PDB entry 7H1V | X-ray diffraction, 1.36 A resolution | chains A and B

Chain A:
Molecule: Serine protease subunit NS2B
Organism: Zika virus
UniProtKB: Q32ZE1 (POLG_ZIKV); residues 46-89 here correspond to UniProt positions 1414-1457 (UniProt number = residue number + 1368)
Sequence (46 residues; row label = number of the first residue in the row):
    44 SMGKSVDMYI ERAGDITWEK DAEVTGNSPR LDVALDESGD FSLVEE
Disordered / not traced: 44-49, 89
Sequence notes: expression tag (44-45)

Chain B:
Molecule: Serine protease NS3
Organism: Zika virus
Notes: EC 3.4.21.91, 3.6.1.15, 3.6.4.13
UniProtKB: Q32ZE1 (POLG_ZIKV); residues 11-177 here correspond to UniProt positions 1509-1675 (UniProt number = residue number + 1498)
Sequence (168 residues; each row starts with the number of its first residue):
    10 MKEVKKGETT DGVYRVMTRR LLGSTQVGVG VMQEGVFHTM WHVTKGAALR SGEGRLDPYW
    70 GDVKQDLVSY CGPWKLDAAW DGLSEVQLLA VPPGERAKNI QTLPGIFKTK DGDIGAVALD
   130 YPAGTSGSPI LDKCGRVIGL YGNGVVIKNG SYVSAITQGK REEETPVE
Disordered / not traced: 10-15, 172-177
Sequence notes: initiating methionine (10); conflict Lys107 (Arg1605 in Q32ZE1)
Residues lining bound ligands: 1-(pyridin-2-yl)piperidin-4-one (A1AJS): Asp129, Tyr130, Pro131, Ala132, Thr134, Ser135, Tyr150, Gly151, Val155, Tyr161
UniProt features mapped onto this chain:
  - active site (Charge relay system): His51, Asp75, Ser135

Chain A / chain B interface:
Residue-residue contacts (97; chain A residue first):
  Asp50(A) - Arg59(B)  salt bridge
  Met51(A) - Met26(B)
  Met51(A) - Val52(B)
  Met51(A) - Thr53(B)
  Met51(A) - Leu58(B)
  Met51(A) - Arg59(B)  hydrogen bond (backbone-backbone)
  Tyr52(A) - Arg24(B)
  Tyr52(A) - Val25(B)
  Tyr52(A) - Met26(B)  hydrogen bond (backbone-backbone)
  Tyr52(A) - Arg28(B)  hydrogen bond
  Tyr52(A) - Ser33(B)
  Tyr52(A) - Arg59(B)
  Ile53(A) - Tyr23(B)  hydrophobic
  Ile53(A) - Arg24(B)
  Ile53(A) - Met41(B)  hydrophobic
  Ile53(A) - Phe46(B)  hydrophobic
  Ile53(A) - Arg59(B)  hydrogen bond (backbone-backbone)
  Ile53(A) - Ser60(B)
  Ile53(A) - Leu65(B)  hydrophobic
  Glu54(A) - Tyr23(B)
  Glu54(A) - Arg24(B)  hydrogen bond (backbone-backbone)
  Arg55(A) - Glu17(B)
  Arg55(A) - Thr19(B)
  Arg55(A) - Asp20(B)  hydrogen bond (side chain-backbone)
  Arg55(A) - Gly21(B)
  Arg55(A) - Val22(B)
  Arg55(A) - Tyr23(B)
  Ala56(A) - Val22(B)  hydrogen bond (backbone-backbone)
  Ala56(A) - Val100(B)  hydrophobic
  Ala56(A) - Ala106(B)
  Gly57(A) - Gly21(B)
  Gly57(A) - Val22(B)  hydrogen bond (backbone-backbone)
  Asp58(A) - Leu98(B)
  Ile59(A) - Gly21(B)
  Ile59(A) - Val22(B)
  Ile59(A) - Val40(B)  hydrophobic
  Ile59(A) - Leu98(B)  hydrophobic
  Ile59(A) - Leu140(B)  hydrophobic
  Ile59(A) - Gly144(B)
  Ile59(A) - Val146(B)  hydrophobic
  Thr60(A) - Asn108(B)  hydrogen bond (backbone-side chain)
  Thr60(A) - Leu140(B)
  Trp61(A) - Glu94(B)
  Trp61(A) - Val95(B)
  Trp61(A) - Gln96(B)
  Trp61(A) - Gln110(B)
  Trp61(A) - Leu140(B)
  Trp61(A) - Asp141(B)
  Trp61(A) - Lys142(B)
  Glu62(A) - Gln96(B)  hydrogen bond (backbone-side chain)
  Glu62(A) - Asn108(B)
  Ala65(A) - Gln96(B)
  Ala65(A) - Asn108(B)
  Glu66(A) - Ile109(B)
  Glu66(A) - Gln110(B)  hydrogen bond (backbone-backbone)
  Val67(A) - Glu94(B)
  Val67(A) - Gln110(B)
  Thr68(A) - Ile109(B)
  Thr68(A) - Gln110(B)  hydrogen bond (backbone-backbone)
  Thr68(A) - Thr111(B)  hydrogen bond (backbone-side chain)
  Thr68(A) - Leu128(B)
  Gly69(A) - Thr111(B)
  Gly69(A) - Ala127(B)
  Asn70(A) - Leu112(B)
  Asn70(A) - Ala127(B)
  Ser71(A) - Leu112(B)  hydrogen bond (side chain-backbone)
  Ser71(A) - Pro113(B)
  Ser71(A) - Gly114(B)
  Pro72(A) - Gly114(B)
  Pro72(A) - Ile115(B)  hydrogen bond (backbone-backbone)
  Pro72(A) - Ala127(B)
  Pro72(A) - Val162(B)  hydrophobic
  Arg73(A) - Ile115(B)
  Arg73(A) - Lys117(B)
  Leu74(A) - Ile115(B)  hydrogen bond (backbone-backbone)
  Leu74(A) - Phe116(B)
  Leu74(A) - Lys117(B)  hydrogen bond (backbone-backbone)
  Leu74(A) - Ile156(B)  hydrophobic
  Asp75(A) - Lys117(B)  salt bridge
  Val76(A) - Phe116(B)  hydrophobic
  Val76(A) - Lys117(B)  hydrogen bond (backbone-backbone)
  Val76(A) - Thr118(B)
  Leu78(A) - Lys73(B)
  Asp79(A) - Lys73(B)
  Glu80(A) - Lys73(B)
  Ser81(A) - Val72(B)
  Gly82(A) - Val72(B)
  Gly82(A) - Lys73(B)
  Gly82(A) - Asn152(B)  hydrogen bond (backbone-side chain)
  Phe84(A) - Phe116(B)  hydrophobic
  Phe84(A) - Asn152(B)
  Phe84(A) - Gly153(B)
  Phe84(A) - Val154(B)
  Phe84(A) - Ala164(B)  hydrophobic
  Leu86(A) - Val154(B)
  Leu86(A) - Val155(B)
  Leu86(A) - Ile156(B)  hydrophobic
Other interface residues (no listed pair), chain A (33 interface residues in all): Ser85
Other interface residues (no listed pair), chain B (59 interface residues in all): Thr27, Val36, Ala57, Ile123, Pro138, Lys157

Overview:
Chain A and chain B form an interface of 33 and 59 residues respectively, with 19 hydrogen bonds and 2 salt
bridges. Polar pairs include Asp50(A)-Arg59(B), Asp75(A)-Lys117(B) and Tyr52(A)-Arg28(B). Chain B binds
1-(pyridin-2-yl)piperidin-4-one. From UniProt: 3 active-site residues on chain B.
Chain A is Serine protease subunit NS2B and chain B is Serine protease NS3, both from Zika virus; the
structure, PanDDA analysis group deposition -- Crystal Structure of ZIKV NS2B-NS3 protease in complex with
Z31113727, was determined by X-ray diffraction.
